PDB entry 7RPW | electron microscopy, 4.38 A resolution (low resolution: residue-level contacts below are approximate; hydrogen-bond / salt-bridge calls are withheld) | chains Y and E of the 7 polymer chains in the assembly

[Chain Y]
Molecule: Downstream strand DNA
Notes: fragment: Residues 1 to 11
Sequence (23 nucleotides; numbered 1 to 23; the number before each row is that of its first residue):
     1 GTCGGACTGA TTCGGTAGAT CTG
Unresolved in the structure: 12-23
Covalent attachments: adenosine monophosphate (AMP) linked to DG1

[Chain E]
Protein: DNA ligase
Organism: Saccharolobus solfataricus
Notes: EC 6.5.1.1
Reference sequence: Q980T8 (DNLI_SACS2); residue numbers follow UniProt; this construct covers 1-601
Amino-acid sequence (621 residues; row label = number of the first residue in the row; numbers below 1 keep their minus sign (Met-19 is residue -19)):
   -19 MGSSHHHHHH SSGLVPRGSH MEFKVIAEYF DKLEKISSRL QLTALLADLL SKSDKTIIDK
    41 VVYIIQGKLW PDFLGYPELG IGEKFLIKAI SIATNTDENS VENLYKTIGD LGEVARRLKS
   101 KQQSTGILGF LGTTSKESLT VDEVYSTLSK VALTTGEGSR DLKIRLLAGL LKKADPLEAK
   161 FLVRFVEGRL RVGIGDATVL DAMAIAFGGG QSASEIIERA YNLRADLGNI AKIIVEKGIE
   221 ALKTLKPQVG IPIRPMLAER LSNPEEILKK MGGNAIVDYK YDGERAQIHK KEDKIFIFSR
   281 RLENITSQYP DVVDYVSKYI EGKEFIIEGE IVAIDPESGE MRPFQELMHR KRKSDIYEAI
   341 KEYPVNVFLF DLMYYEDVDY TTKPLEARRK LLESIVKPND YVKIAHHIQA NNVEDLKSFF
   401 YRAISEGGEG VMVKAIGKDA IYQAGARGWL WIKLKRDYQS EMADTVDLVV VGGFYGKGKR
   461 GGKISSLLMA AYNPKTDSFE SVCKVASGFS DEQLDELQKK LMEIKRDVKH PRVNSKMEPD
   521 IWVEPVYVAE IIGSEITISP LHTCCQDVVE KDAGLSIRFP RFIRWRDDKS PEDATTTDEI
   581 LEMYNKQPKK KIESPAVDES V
Unresolved in the structure: -19 to -2, 438-601
Construct notes: initiating methionine (-19); expression tag (-18 to 0)
Bound ions: Mn2+ site 1: Gly60 (shared with 1 residue of chain X); Mn2+ site 2: Lys260, Tyr261 (together with adenosine monophosphate)
Residues lining bound ligands: adenosine monophosphate (AMP): Tyr259, Lys260, Tyr261, Asp262, Gly263, Arg265, Arg280, Glu310, Phe350, Glu409, Met412, Lys414, Trp431, Lys433
Swiss-Prot annotation at these positions:
  - active site: Lys260 (N6-AMP-lysine intermediate)
  - binding site (ATP): Asp258, Arg265, Arg280, Glu310, Phe350, Arg427, Lys433
  - mutagenesis: Met1 to Leu30 (No interaction with PCNA3, no stimulation by PCNA heterotrimer), Phe110 to Leu111 (Impairs interaction with PCNA)
Reported in the primary citation:
  - conformationally variable residues (order/disorder transition): Ile311 to Asn346, Val376 to Met412
  - mutagenesis - Q103A/I107A, F110A/L111A: decreased binding to PCNA
  - mutagenesis - R145D, R145L: unchanged binding to PCNA
  - mutagenesis - R145D: decreased catalytic activity on PCNA
  - mutagenesis - I336G/Y337G/E338G: unchanged catalytic activity on PCNA

[Chain Y / chain E interface]
Residue-residue contacts (8):
  DG1(Y) - Arg280(E)
  DG1(Y) - Lys433(E)
  DT2(Y) - Lys435(E)
  DC3(Y) - Arg240(E)
  DC3(Y) - Lys435(E)
  DC7(Y) - Arg19(E)
  DT8(Y) - Arg19(E)
  DT8(Y) - Leu20(E)
Also at the interface, not in a pair above, chain Y (6 interface residues in all): DG4
Also at the interface, not in a pair above, chain E (9 interface residues in all): Ser17, Ser18, Lys260

[Summary]
6 residues of chain Y face 9 of chain E across their interface. Chain E binds adenosine monophosphate.
Covalently linked adenosine monophosphate: at DG1(Y). From the paper: Q103A/I107A and F110A/L111A of chain E
reduce binding to PCNA; conformational variability at Ile311(E) and Val376(E); 5 substitutions were tested in
all.
Chain Y is Downstream strand DNA and chain E is DNA ligase (Saccharolobus solfataricus); the structure,
Archaeal DNA ligase and heterotrimeric PCNA in complex with adenylated DNA, was determined by electron
microscopy (same publication as 7RPO and 7RPX).
